PDB entry 1JEA | X-ray diffraction, 2.00 A resolution | chain A

[Chain A]
Molecule: Subtilisin
Source organism: Bacillus lentus
Notes: EC 3.4.21.62
UniProtKB: P29600 (SUBS_BACLE); the author numbering skips numbers that UniProt does not, so the offset changes along the chain: 1-36 = UniProt 1-36; 38-58 = UniProt 37-57; 60-160 = UniProt 58-158; 165-275 = UniProt 159-269
Chain sequence (269 residues; each row starts with the number of its first residue; note: 6 numbers in that range are skipped by the numbering (no residue carries them; nothing is unmodelled there)):
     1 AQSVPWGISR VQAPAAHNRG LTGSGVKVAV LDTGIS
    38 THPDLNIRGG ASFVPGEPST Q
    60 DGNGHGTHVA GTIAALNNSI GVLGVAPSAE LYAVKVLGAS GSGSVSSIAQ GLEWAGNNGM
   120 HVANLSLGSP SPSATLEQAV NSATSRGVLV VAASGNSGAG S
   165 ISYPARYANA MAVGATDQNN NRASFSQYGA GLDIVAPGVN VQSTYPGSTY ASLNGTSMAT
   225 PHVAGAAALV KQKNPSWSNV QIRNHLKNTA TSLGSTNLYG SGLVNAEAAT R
Ion coordination: Ca2+ site 1: Gln2, Asp41, Leu75, Asn77, Ile79, Val81; Ca2+ site 2: Ala169, Tyr171, Ala174, Gly195, Asp197
Swiss-Prot annotation at these positions:
  - active site (Charge relay system): Asp32, His64, Ser221
  - binding site (Ca(2+)): Gln2, Asp41, Leu75, Asn77, Ile79, Val81, Ala169, Tyr171, Ala174

[In short]
The Ca2+ site 1 is built by Gln2, Asp41, Leu75, Asn77, Ile79 and Val81. Ala169, Tyr171, Ala174, Gly195 and
Asp197 coordinate Ca2+ site 2. Curated annotation (UniProt) lists 3 active-site residues and 9 Ca2+-binding
residues.
Chain A is Subtilisin (Bacillus lentus); the structure, Altered topology and flexibility in engineered
subtilisin, was determined by X-ray diffraction (same publication as 1IAV, 1C9J, 1C9M and 1C9N).
